PDB entry 6KXE | X-ray diffraction, 1.81 A resolution | chains A and B

# Chain A
Name: Ketosynthase
Organism: Streptomyces sp. MSC090213JE08
Reference sequence: A0A1Y1BW67 (A0A1Y1BW67_9ACTN); residue numbers follow UniProt; this construct covers 1-409
Sequence (409 residues; row label = number of the first residue in the row):
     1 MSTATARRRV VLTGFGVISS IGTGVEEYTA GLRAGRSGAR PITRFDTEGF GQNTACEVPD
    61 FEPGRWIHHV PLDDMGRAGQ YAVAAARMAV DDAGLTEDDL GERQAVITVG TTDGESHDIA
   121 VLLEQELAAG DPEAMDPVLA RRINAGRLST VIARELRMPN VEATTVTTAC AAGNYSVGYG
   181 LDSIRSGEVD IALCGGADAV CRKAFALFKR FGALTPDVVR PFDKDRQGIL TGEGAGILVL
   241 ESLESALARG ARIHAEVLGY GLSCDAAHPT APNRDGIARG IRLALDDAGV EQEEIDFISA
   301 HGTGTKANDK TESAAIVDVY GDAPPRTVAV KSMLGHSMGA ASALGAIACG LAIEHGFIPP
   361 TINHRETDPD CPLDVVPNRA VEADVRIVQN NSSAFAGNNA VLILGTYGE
Disordered / not traced: 1-6, 408-409
Covalent attachments: propanoic acid (PPI) linked to Cys170
Small-molecule neighbours: propanoic acid (PPI): Thr112, Ala169, Phe208, Ser393, Ala394, Phe395

# Chain B
Name: Ketosynthase
Organism: Streptomyces sp. MSC090213JE08
Reference sequence: A0A1Y1BW66 (A0A1Y1BW66_9ACTN); residue numbers follow UniProt; this construct covers 1-378
Sequence (378 residues; numbered 1 to 378; the number before each row is that of its first residue):
     1 MTTMSTATAR PEATLPPGTP VITGWSAVSP YGIGRAEFAA GVRAGAKTAV KADAGLGPLP
    61 SSDVCTVPGF DIQEQLGPRG TAKMDRLTAL ALVASDGLLL DADGNRAVAT DELTGVVLGI
   121 TMGSLENVTD FLRQSYTNAR PFYVDAGRIP FGSLNHAAGA TAIRHDLKGP NTTVAGGRVS
   181 GLLALNYARR LMGQGRATKY LVGSAEEFSA AHAWFEHTAT ASGDPAPLLG EGCGLFLVEQ
   241 AEAAERPPLA AVLSVETRVD IDDDPGAAVT ACARRALRRA GVDAGEVWAA VPCAAPTAAG
   301 RAEHEALAAL VPADALSRVP SMELLGDTGA ASASFQIAAV LAAAEADADS RGRIALVCAV
   361 DRDGAVAVAV LRLIGEQR
Disordered / not traced: 1-17, 376-378

# Interface between chain A and chain B
Pairs across the interface (139; chain A residue first):
  Glu48(A) - Pro141(B)
  Gly49(A) - Arg140(B)  hydrogen bond (backbone-side chain)
  Gly49(A) - Pro141(B)
  Gly49(A) - Phe142(B)
  Phe50(A) - Arg140(B)
  Phe50(A) - Pro141(B)  hydrophobic
  Phe50(A) - Phe142(B)  hydrophobic
  Gly51(A) - Arg140(B)
  Gln104(A) - Glu256(B)
  Gln104(A) - Arg279(B)  hydrogen bond
  Val106(A) - Arg190(B)
  Thr112(A) - Leu154(B)
  Asp113(A) - Met122(B)
  Ile119(A) - Leu132(B)  hydrophobic
  Ala120(A) - Leu132(B)  hydrophobic
  Ala120(A) - Tyr136(B)
  Leu123(A) - Thr129(B)
  Leu123(A) - Leu132(B)  hydrophobic
  Leu123(A) - Arg133(B)
  Glu124(A) - Tyr136(B)  hydrogen bond
  Leu127(A) - Tyr136(B)  hydrophobic
  Pro132(A) - Trp214(B)  hydrophobic
  Glu133(A) - Trp214(B)
  Glu133(A) - His217(B)  salt bridge
  Met135(A) - Trp214(B)  hydrophobic
  Met135(A) - Phe215(B)  hydrophobic
  Met135(A) - Thr218(B)
  Asp136(A) - Thr218(B)
  Pro137(A) - Thr218(B)
  Ala140(A) - Phe215(B)
  Ala140(A) - Thr218(B)
  Ala140(A) - Ala219(B)
  Arg141(A) - Ala219(B)  hydrogen bond (side chain-backbone)
  Arg141(A) - Thr220(B)  hydrogen bond (side chain-backbone)
  Arg141(A) - Asp363(B)
  Ile143(A) - Met122(B)
  Ile143(A) - Phe215(B)  hydrophobic
  Asn144(A) - Thr121(B)
  Asn144(A) - Met122(B)
  Asn144(A) - Arg362(B)
  Asn144(A) - Asp363(B)
  Ala145(A) - Thr121(B)
  Ala145(A) - Met122(B)
  Ala145(A) - Ala175(B)  hydrophobic
  Gly146(A) - Ala175(B)
  Gly146(A) - Gly176(B)
  Arg147(A) - Asp363(B)  salt bridge
  Thr150(A) - Asp363(B)  hydrogen bond (side chain-backbone)
  Thr150(A) - Ala365(B)
  Ala153(A) - Val259(B)  hydrophobic
  Ala153(A) - Ile261(B)
  Arg154(A) - Ile261(B)
  Arg157(A) - Ile261(B)
  Arg157(A) - Asp262(B)  salt bridge
  Pro159(A) - Arg258(B)
  Pro159(A) - Val259(B)  hydrogen bond (backbone-backbone)
  Pro159(A) - Ile261(B)
  Asn160(A) - Arg275(B)
  Val161(A) - Thr257(B)  hydrogen bond (backbone-side chain)
  Val161(A) - Arg258(B)
  Val161(A) - Val259(B)
  Glu162(A) - Asn186(B)  hydrogen bond
  Glu162(A) - Arg190(B)  salt bridge
  Glu162(A) - Thr257(B)  hydrogen bond (backbone-side chain)
  Ala163(A) - Leu183(B)
  Ala163(A) - Val259(B)  hydrophobic
  Thr164(A) - Val174(B)
  Thr164(A) - Leu183(B)
  Thr165(A) - Val174(B)
  Thr165(A) - Ala175(B)  hydrogen bond (backbone-backbone)
  Val166(A) - Thr173(B)
  Thr167(A) - Ile120(B)
  Thr167(A) - Leu154(B)
  Thr167(A) - Asn155(B)
  Thr167(A) - Thr173(B)  hydrogen bond (backbone-backbone)
  Thr167(A) - Ala175(B)
  Thr168(A) - Asn155(B)
  Thr168(A) - Thr172(B)
  Thr168(A) - Thr173(B)
  Ala169(A) - Ser153(B)
  Ala169(A) - Asn155(B)
  Tyr175(A) - Asn171(B)  hydrogen bond (side chain-backbone)
  Tyr175(A) - Thr172(B)
  Tyr175(A) - Tyr187(B)
  Tyr179(A) - Asn186(B)
  Tyr179(A) - Tyr187(B)  hydrophobic
  Tyr179(A) - Arg190(B)  hydrogen bond
  Tyr179(A) - Leu191(B)  hydrophobic
  Asp182(A) - Leu191(B)
  Asp182(A) - Gln194(B)
  Asp182(A) - Arg196(B)  salt bridge
  Ser183(A) - Arg190(B)  hydrogen bond
  Arg185(A) - Gln194(B)
  Arg185(A) - Arg196(B)
  Ser186(A) - Arg190(B)
  Ser186(A) - Gln194(B)
  Glu188(A) - Arg189(B)  salt bridge
  Glu188(A) - Arg190(B)  salt bridge
  Arg202(A) - Ser135(B)  hydrogen bond
  Arg202(A) - Tyr136(B)
  Arg202(A) - Pro141(B)
  Lys203(A) - Val128(B)
  Lys203(A) - Phe131(B)
  Ala206(A) - Phe131(B)  hydrophobic
  Ala206(A) - Pro141(B)
  Ala206(A) - Phe142(B)
  Leu207(A) - Phe131(B)
  Leu207(A) - Ile149(B)  hydrophobic
  Lys209(A) - Phe142(B)
  Arg210(A) - Phe142(B)
  Arg210(A) - Ala146(B)
  Phe211(A) - Ile149(B)  hydrophobic
  Tyr260(A) - Leu191(B)
  Tyr260(A) - Arg196(B)  hydrogen bond (backbone-side chain)
  Leu262(A) - Tyr187(B)
  Leu262(A) - Leu191(B)  hydrophobic
  Ser263(A) - Lys168(B)
  Cys264(A) - Ala162(B)  hydrophobic
  Cys264(A) - Leu167(B)
  Cys264(A) - Lys168(B)  hydrogen bond (backbone-backbone)
  Cys264(A) - Gly169(B)
  Cys264(A) - Asn171(B)
  Ala266(A) - Ala162(B)
  Ala266(A) - Ile163(B)
  Ala266(A) - Asp166(B)
  Ala266(A) - Leu167(B)
  Ala267(A) - Ile163(B)
  His268(A) - Ile163(B)
  Pro269(A) - His156(B)
  Pro269(A) - Ile163(B)
  Thr270(A) - Pro150(B)
  Arg279(A) - Lys168(B)  hydrogen bond (side chain-backbone)
  Asp287(A) - Arg196(B)  salt bridge
  Phe395(A) - Ser153(B)
  Phe395(A) - Asn155(B)  hydrogen bond (backbone-side chain)
  Ala396(A) - Asn155(B)
  Ala396(A) - Gly159(B)
  Asn398(A) - Asn155(B)  hydrogen bond
  Asn398(A) - Asn171(B)  hydrogen bond
Interface residues without a listed pair, chain A (75 interface residues in all): Gly114, Glu115, Leu122, Met158, Leu181, Asp265, Ala394
Interface residues without a listed pair, chain B (65 interface residues in all): Leu125, Thr137, Val144, Pro170, Ala221, Ser222, Gly364

# Overview
Chain A and chain B form an interface of 75 and 65 residues respectively; the contacts include 22 hydrogen
bonds and 8 salt bridges. Polar pairs include Glu133(A)-His217(B), Arg147(A)-Asp363(B) and
Arg157(A)-Asp262(B). Covalently linked propanoic acid: at Cys170(A).
Here chain A is Ketosynthase and chain B is Ketosynthase, both from Streptomyces sp. MSC090213JE08. Entry 6KXE
(The ishigamide ketosynthase/chain length factor) was determined by X-ray diffraction, deposited together with
6KXD and 6KXF.
